PDB entry 8T06 | electron microscopy, 3.32 A resolution | chains A and B of the 6 polymer chains in the assembly

== Chain A (and B) ==
Name: Protein myomaker
From: Mus musculus
Notes: chain B of this document is another copy of the same molecule, construct and numbering; everything in this record applies to it too
Reference sequence: Q9D1N4 (MYMK_MOUSE); residues 1-221 here = UniProt positions 1-221
Sequence (221 residues; each row starts with the number of its first residue):
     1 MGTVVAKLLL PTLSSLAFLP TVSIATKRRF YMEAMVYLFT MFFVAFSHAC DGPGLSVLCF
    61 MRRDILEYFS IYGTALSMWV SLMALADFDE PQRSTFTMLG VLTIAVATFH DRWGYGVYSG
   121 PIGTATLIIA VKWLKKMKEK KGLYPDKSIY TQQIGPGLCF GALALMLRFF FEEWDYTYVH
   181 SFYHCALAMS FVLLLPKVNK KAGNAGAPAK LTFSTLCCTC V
Not modelled in the structure: 1-4, 204-221
Disulfides: C50-C59
Differences from the reference sequence: engineered mutation A107 (Arg in Q9D1N4)
Ion coordination: Zn2+: H48, H180, H184
Curated features (UniProtKB/Swiss-Prot):
  - lipidation (S-palmitoyl cysteine): C217, C218

== Chain A / chain B interface ==
Residue-residue contacts - 39 pairs, chain A then chain B:
  Y31(A) - T95(B)
  M32(A) - S94(B)
  M32(A) - T95(B)
  M32(A) - M98(B)  hydrophobic
  M35(A) - T95(B)
  M35(A) - L99(B)  hydrophobic
  V36(A) - M98(B)  hydrophobic
  R62(A) - F109(B)  hydrogen bond (side chain-backbone)
  D64(A) - F109(B)
  I65(A) - F109(B)  hydrophobic
  Y68(A) - F109(B)  hydrophobic
  F69(A) - A105(B)
  F69(A) - V106(B)
  F69(A) - F109(B)  hydrophobic
  Y72(A) - V101(B)
  E90(A) - E90(B)
  E90(A) - K201(B)
  S94(A) - M32(B)
  T95(A) - Y31(B)
  T95(A) - M32(B)
  T95(A) - M35(B)
  T97(A) - M98(B)
  M98(A) - M32(B)  hydrophobic
  M98(A) - V36(B)  hydrophobic
  M98(A) - T97(B)
  M98(A) - V101(B)  hydrophobic
  L99(A) - M35(B)  hydrophobic
  V101(A) - Y72(B)
  V101(A) - M98(B)  hydrophobic
  V101(A) - V101(B)  hydrophobic
  A105(A) - F69(B)
  V106(A) - F69(B)
  F109(A) - R62(B)  hydrogen bond (backbone-side chain)
  F109(A) - D64(B)
  F109(A) - I65(B)  hydrophobic
  F109(A) - Y68(B)  hydrophobic
  F109(A) - F69(B)  hydrophobic
  F109(A) - F109(B)  hydrophobic
  K201(A) - E90(B)
Other interface residues (no listed pair), chain A (28 interface residues in all): F39, F43, L76, P91, L102, H110, A202
Other interface residues (no listed pair), chain B (28 interface residues in all): F39, F43, L76, P91, L102, H110, A202

== Summary ==
The chain A/chain B interface involves 28 residues from each chain, with 2 hydrogen bonds. Its one
hydrogen-bonded contact is R62(A)-F109(B). H48(A), H180(A) and H184(A) coordinate Zn2+.
Chain A and chain B are both Protein myomaker (Mus musculus); the structure, Structure of mouse Myomaker
mutant-R107A bound to Fab18G7, was determined by electron microscopy together with 8T03, 8T04, 8T05 and 8T07
from the same study.
